PDB entry 8F6A | electron microscopy, 2.06 A resolution | chains H and A of the 28 polymer chains in the assembly

[Chain H]
Molecule: Proteasome subunit beta
Source organism: Thermoplasma acidophilum
Notes: EC 3.4.25.1
UniProtKB: P28061 (PSB_THEAC); residues -7 to 203 here correspond to UniProt positions 1-211 (UniProt number = residue number + 8)
Amino-acid sequence (211 residues; each row starts with the number of its first residue; numbers below 1 keep their minus sign (Met-7 is residue -7)):
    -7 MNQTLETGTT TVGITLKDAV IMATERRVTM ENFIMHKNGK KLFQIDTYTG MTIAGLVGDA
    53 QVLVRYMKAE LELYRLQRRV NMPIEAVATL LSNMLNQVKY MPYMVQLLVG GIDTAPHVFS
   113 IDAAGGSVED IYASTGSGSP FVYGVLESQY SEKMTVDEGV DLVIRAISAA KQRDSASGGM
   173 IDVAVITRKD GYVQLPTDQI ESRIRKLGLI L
Disordered / not traced: -7 to 0, 203
Swiss-Prot annotation at these positions:
  - active site: Thr1 (Nucleophile)

[Chain A]
Molecule: Proteasome subunit alpha
Source organism: Thermoplasma acidophilum
Notes: EC 3.4.25.1
UniProtKB: P25156 (PSA_THEAC); numbering as in UniProt (aligned over 1-233)
Amino-acid sequence (233 residues; each row starts with the number of its first residue):
     1 MQQGQMAYDR AITVFSPDGR LFQVEYAREA VKKGSTALGM KFANGVLLIS DKKVRSRLIE
    61 QNSIEKIQLI DDYVAAVTSG LVADARVLVD FARISAQQEK VTYGSLVNIE NLVKRVADQM
   121 QQYTQYGGVR PYGVSLIFAG IDQIGPRLFD CDPAGTINEY KATAIGSGKD AVVSFLEREY
   181 KENLPEKEAV TLGIKALKSS LEEGEELKAP EIASITVGNK YRIYDQEEVK KFL
Disordered / not traced: 1-10
Swiss-Prot annotation at these positions:
  - mutagenesis: Met1 to Ile12 (Markedly increases peptidolytic activity. Designated open-gate mutant), Lys66 (K66A: Prevents PAN to associate with the proteasome and stimulate gate opening), Leu81 (L81A/E/G: Prevents PAN to stimulate gate opening), Val82 (V82A: No effect on PAN's ability to stimulate gate opening; V82D/G: Prevents PAN to stimulate gate opening)
Reported in the primary citation:
  - contacts within the chain: Ile12-Val14 (hydrophobic contact), Ala11-Ile12 (hydrophobic contact)
  - mutagenesis - I12A, I12F, I12T (6-fold), T13A (3.5-fold), T13I, V24F (14-fold), V24Y, E25A, I59DEL, A154F: increased catalytic activity
  - mutagenesis - I12F, I12T, V24F, I59DEL: abolished catalytic activity on PAN
  - mutagenesis - I12F, T13A, V24F, I59DEL, A154F: abolished catalytic activity on PA26
  - mutagenesis - T13A, A154F: decreased catalytic activity on PAN
  - mutagenesis - V24Y, E25A: unchanged catalytic activity on PAN
  - mutagenesis - I12T, T13I, V24Y: decreased catalytic activity on PA26
  - mutagenesis - I12A, E25A: unchanged catalytic activity on PA26

[How chain H and chain A interact]
Contacting residue pairs (16; chain H residue first):
  Tyr66(H) - Tyr103(A)
  Tyr66(H) - Val107(A)
  Gln69(H) - Asn111(A)
  Arg70(H) - Glu99(A)  salt bridge
  Arg70(H) - Val107(A)
  Arg70(H) - Asn108(A)  hydrogen bond (backbone-side chain)
  Arg70(H) - Asn111(A)  hydrogen bond
  Val72(H) - Gln143(A)
  Met74(H) - Tyr103(A)  hydrophobic
  Ala78(H) - Tyr103(A)
  Thr81(H) - Thr102(A)
  Thr81(H) - Tyr103(A)
  Thr81(H) - Gly104(A)
  Leu82(H) - Thr102(A)
  Asn85(H) - Val101(A)  hydrogen bond (side chain-backbone)
  Asn85(H) - Thr102(A)  hydrogen bond (side chain-backbone)
Other interface residues (no listed pair), chain H (13 interface residues in all): Glu62, Arg71, Pro75, Glu77
Other interface residues (no listed pair), chain A (10 interface residues in all): Arg115

[In short]
13 residues of chain H and 10 residues of chain A are in contact; the contacts include 4 hydrogen bonds and 1
salt bridge. Polar pairs include Arg70(H)-Glu99(A), Arg70(H)-Asn108(A) and Arg70(H)-Asn111(A). The paper
reports that I12A, I12F and I12T of chain A, among others, increase catalytic activity; contacts within the
chain involving Ile12(A), Val14(A) and Ala11(A); 10 substitutions were tested in all.
Here chain H is Proteasome subunit beta and chain A is Proteasome subunit alpha, both from Thermoplasma
acidophilum. Entry 8F6A (Thermoplasma acidophilum 20S proteasome - wild type) was determined by electron
microscopy, deposited together with 8F66 and 8F7K.
